PDB entry 5ODZ | X-ray diffraction, 2.07 A resolution | chains B and D

# Chain B (and D)
Protein: Beta-lactamase
From: Enterobacter cloacae
Notes: EC 3.5.2.6; chain D of this document is another copy of the same molecule, construct and numbering; everything in this record applies to it too
Reference sequence: F6KZJ2 (F6KZJ2_ENTCL); the author numbering skips numbers that UniProt does not, so the offset changes along the chain: 23-213 = UniProt 23-213; 218-265 = UniProt 214-261
Amino-acid sequence (252 residues; row label = number of the first residue in the row; note: 4 numbers in that range are skipped by the numbering (no residue carries them; nothing is unmodelled there)):
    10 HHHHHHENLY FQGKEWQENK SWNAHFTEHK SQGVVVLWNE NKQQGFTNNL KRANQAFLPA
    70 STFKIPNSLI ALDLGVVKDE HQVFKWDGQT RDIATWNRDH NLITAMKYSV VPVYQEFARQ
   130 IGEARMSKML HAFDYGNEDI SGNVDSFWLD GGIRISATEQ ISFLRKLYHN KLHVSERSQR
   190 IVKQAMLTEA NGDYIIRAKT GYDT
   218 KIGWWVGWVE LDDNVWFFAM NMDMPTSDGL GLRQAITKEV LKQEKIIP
Unresolved in the structure: 10-22, 171 (chain D: 10-22)
Construct notes: expression tag (10-22)
Modified / non-standard residues: Lys73 (lysine nz-carboxylic acid; KCX)
Metal / ion sites: Mg2+: Trp105, Asn106
What the authors report for this chain:
  - contacts within the chain: Asp88-His90, Glu89-His90 (salt bridge), Asp212-Lys218 (hydrogen bond), Asp212-Ile219 (hydrogen bond)

# Chain B / chain D interface
Pairs across the interface - 29 pairs, chain B then chain D:
  Glu89(B) - Arg189(D)  salt bridge
  His90(B) - Tyr177(D)
  Arg107(B) - Asp229(D)  salt bridge
  Thr113(B) - Asp229(D)
  Lys116(B) - Gly201(D)  hydrogen bond (side chain-backbone)
  Lys116(B) - Asp229(D)  salt bridge
  Tyr117(B) - Asp229(D)  hydrogen bond
  Tyr177(B) - His90(D)  hydrogen bond
  Glu185(B) - Arg186(D)  salt bridge
  Arg186(B) - Glu185(D)  salt bridge
  Arg189(B) - Glu89(D)  salt bridge
  Arg189(B) - Ile190(D)
  Arg189(B) - Gln193(D)  hydrogen bond
  Ile190(B) - Arg189(D)
  Gln193(B) - Arg189(D)
  Gln193(B) - Arg206(D)
  Leu196(B) - Leu196(D)  hydrophobic
  Leu196(B) - Ala199(D)  hydrophobic
  Leu196(B) - Ile204(D)  hydrophobic
  Glu198(B) - Ala199(D)
  Ala199(B) - Glu198(D)
  Ala199(B) - Ala199(D)  hydrogen bond (backbone-backbone)
  Gly201(B) - Lys116(D)  hydrogen bond (backbone-side chain)
  Ile204(B) - Leu196(D)  hydrophobic
  Arg206(B) - Gln193(D)
  Arg206(B) - Leu196(D)
  Asp229(B) - Thr113(D)
  Asp229(B) - Lys116(D)  salt bridge
  Asp229(B) - Tyr117(D)  hydrogen bond
Interface residues without a listed pair, chain B (21 interface residues in all): Thr197, Asn200
Interface residues without a listed pair, chain D (21 interface residues in all): Thr197, Asn200, Asp230

# Overview
Chain B and chain D each contribute 21 residues to their interface, with 7 hydrogen bonds and 7 salt bridges.
Polar pairs include Glu89(B)-Arg189(D), Arg107(B)-Asp229(D) and Lys116(B)-Asp229(D). Trp105(B) and Asn106(B)
form the Mg2+ site. From the paper: contacts within the chain involving His90(B), Asp88(B) and Glu89(B) among
others.
Both chains are Beta-lactamase (Enterobacter cloacae). Entry 5ODZ (Crystal structure of the beta-lactamase
oxa-163) was determined by X-ray diffraction together with 5OE0 and 5OE2 from the same study.
